Entry 8W8A (electron microscopy, 2.80 A resolution); this record covers chains A and R of the 5 polymer chains in the assembly.

[Chain A]
Name: Guanine nucleotide-binding protein G(s) subunit alpha isoforms short
Organism: Homo sapiens
Sequence (246 residues; row label = number of the first residue in the row):
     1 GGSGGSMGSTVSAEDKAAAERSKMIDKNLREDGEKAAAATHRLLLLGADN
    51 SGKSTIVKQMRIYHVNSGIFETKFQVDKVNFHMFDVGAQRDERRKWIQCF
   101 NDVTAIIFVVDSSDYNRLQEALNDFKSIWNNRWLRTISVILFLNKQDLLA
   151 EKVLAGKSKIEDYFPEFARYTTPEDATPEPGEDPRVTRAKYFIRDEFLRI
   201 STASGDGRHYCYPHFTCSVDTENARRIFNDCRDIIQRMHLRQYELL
Disordered / not traced: 1-10

[Chain R]
Name: Trace amine-associated receptor 1
Organism: Homo sapiens
Reference sequence: Q96RJ0 (TAAR1_HUMAN); residues 1-339 here = UniProt positions 1-339
Sequence (339 residues; numbered 1 to 339; the number before each row is that of its first residue):
     1 MMPFCHNIINISCVKNNWSNDVRASLYSLMVLIILTTLVGNLIVIVSISH
    51 FKQLHTPTNWLIHSMATVDFLLGCLVMPYSMVRSAEHCWYFGEVFCKIHT
   101 STDIMLSSASIFHLSFISIDRYYAVCDPLRYKAKMNILVICVMIFISWSV
   151 PAVFAFGMIFLELNFKGAEEIYYKHVHCRGGCSVFFSKISGVLTFMTSFY
   201 IPGSIMLCVYYRIYLIAKEQARLISDANQKLQIGLEMKNGISQSKERKAV
   251 KTLGIVMGVFLICWCPFFICTVMDPFLHYIIPPTLNDVLIWFGYLNSTFN
   301 PMVYAFFYPWFRKALKMMLFGKIFQKDSSRCKLFLELSS
Disordered / not traced: 1-18, 233-245, 319-339
Curated features (UniProtKB/Swiss-Prot):
  - region: His-175 to Phe-186 (Extracellular Loop 2 (ECL2))
  - binding site (2-phenylethylamine): Asp-103
  - glycosylation (N-linked (GlcNAc...) asparagine): Asn-10, Asn-17
  - natural variant: Thr-252 (T252A: Reduced activation of G(i) G alpha proteins in response to agonist-binding)
  - mutagenesis: His-55 (H55A: Reduced activation of G(s) G alpha proteins in response to agonist-binding), Arg-83 (R83A: Reduced activation of G(i) G alpha proteins in response to agonist-binding. Does not affect activation of G(s) G alpha proteins in response to agonist-binding ...), Cys-88 (C88S: Slightly affects G-protein coupled receptor activity), Cys-96 (C96S: Abolished G-protein coupled receptor activity), Asp-103 (D103A/N: Abolished activation of G(s) G alpha proteins in response to agonist-binding), Ile-104 (I104A: Reduced activation of G alpha proteins in response to agonist-binding), Ser-107 (S107A: Abolished activation of G(s) G alpha proteins in response to agonist-binding. Does not affect activation of G(i) or G(q) G alpha proteins in response to agonist-binding), Leu-114 (L114A: Reduced activation of G(i) G alpha proteins in response to agonist-binding), Phe-154 (F154A: Abolished activation of G alpha proteins in response to agonist-binding), Cys-178 (C178S: Slightly affects G-protein coupled receptor activity), Ser-183 (S183A: Reduced activation of G(i) G alpha proteins in response to agonist-binding. Does not affect activation of G(s) G alpha proteins in response to agonist-binding), Val-184 (V184A: Abolished activation of G alpha proteins in response to agonist-binding; V184P: Decreased G-protein coupled receptor activity in response to p-tyramine-binding), 17 further mutagenesis entries in UniProt
Cystine bridges: Cys-96/Cys-182
Ligand contacts: ro5256390 (T5U; (4S)-4-[(2S)-2-phenylbutyl]-1,3-oxazolidin-2-imine): Leu-72, Asp-103, Ile-104, Ser-107, Ser-108, Val-184, Phe-186, Thr-194, Ser-198, Trp-264, Phe-267, Phe-268, Ile-290, Gly-293, Tyr-294

[Chain A / chain R interface]
Pairs across the interface (41; chain A residue first):
  His-41(A) / Leu-129(R)
  Asp-77(A) / Arg-130(R)  hydrogen bond (backbone-side chain)
  Val-79(A) / Arg-130(R)
  Asp-175(A) / Lys-230(R)  salt bridge
  Leu-198(A) / Leu-231(R)  hydrophobic
  Thr-202(A) / Leu-231(R)
  Tyr-210(A) / Ile-224(R)
  Phe-228(A) / Leu-129(R)  hydrophobic
  Phe-228(A) / Arg-130(R)
  Cys-231(A) / Leu-129(R)
  Arg-232(A) / Pro-128(R)
  Arg-232(A) / Leu-129(R)
  Asp-233(A) / Gln-220(R)
  Ile-235(A) / Pro-128(R)
  Ile-235(A) / Leu-129(R)  hydrophobic
  Gln-236(A) / Val-125(R)  hydrogen bond (side chain-backbone)
  Gln-236(A) / Pro-128(R)
  Gln-236(A) / Ile-216(R)
  Gln-236(A) / Gln-220(R)  hydrogen bond
  Arg-237(A) / Gln-220(R)  hydrogen bond
  Arg-237(A) / Ile-224(R)
  His-239(A) / Ala-124(R)  hydrogen bond (side chain-backbone)
  His-239(A) / Pro-128(R)
  His-239(A) / Tyr-131(R)
  Leu-240(A) / Ala-217(R)  hydrophobic
  Leu-240(A) / Gln-220(R)
  Gln-242(A) / Tyr-308(R)
  Gln-242(A) / Trp-310(R)
  Tyr-243(A) / Ala-124(R)
  Tyr-243(A) / Tyr-131(R)
  Tyr-243(A) / Tyr-308(R)
  Glu-244(A) / Lys-248(R)  salt bridge
  Glu-244(A) / Thr-252(R)
  Glu-244(A) / Tyr-308(R)
  Glu-244(A) / Pro-309(R)
  Leu-245(A) / Ile-213(R)  hydrophobic
  Leu-245(A) / Ala-217(R)
  Leu-245(A) / Thr-252(R)
  Leu-245(A) / Leu-253(R)  hydrophobic
  Leu-246(A) / Ala-221(R)
  Leu-246(A) / Ile-224(R)  hydrophobic
Interface residues without a listed pair, chain A (27 interface residues in all): Ala-37, Ala-39, Lys-78, Phe-81, Asp-195, Arg-199
Interface residues without a listed pair, chain R (25 interface residues in all): Arg-121, Lys-132, Ala-249, Phe-307, Arg-312

[In short]
27 residues of chain A face 25 of chain R across their interface, with 5 hydrogen bonds and 2 salt bridges.
Among the polar pairs are Asp-175(A)/Lys-230(R), Glu-244(A)/Lys-248(R) and Asp-77(A)/Arg-130(R). Chain R binds
ro5256390.
Here chain A is Guanine nucleotide-binding protein G(s) subunit alpha isoforms short and chain R is Trace
amine-associated receptor 1, both from Homo sapiens. Entry 8W8A (Cryo-EM structure of the RO5256390-TAAR1
complex) was determined by electron microscopy (same publication as 8W87, 8W88 and 8W89).
